Entry 1T63 (X-ray diffraction, 2.07 A resolution); this record covers chains A and B.

# Chain A
Name: Androgen receptor
Source organism: Homo sapiens
Notes: fragment: AR ligand binding domain
Reference sequence: P10275 (ANDR_HUMAN); aligned to UniProt positions 669-917 over residues 669-917 (the alignment contains insertions or deletions, so no single offset holds)
Chain sequence (251 residues; row label = number of the first residue in the row; note: 1 number in that range is skipped by the numbering (no residue carries it; nothing is unmodelled there)):
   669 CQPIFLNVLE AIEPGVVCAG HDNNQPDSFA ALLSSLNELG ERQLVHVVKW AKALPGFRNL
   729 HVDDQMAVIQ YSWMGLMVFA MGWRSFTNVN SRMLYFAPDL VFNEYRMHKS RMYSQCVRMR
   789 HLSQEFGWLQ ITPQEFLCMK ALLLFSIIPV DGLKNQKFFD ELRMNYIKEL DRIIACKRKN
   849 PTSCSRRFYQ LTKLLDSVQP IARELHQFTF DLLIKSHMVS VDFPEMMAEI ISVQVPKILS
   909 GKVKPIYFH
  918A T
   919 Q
Not modelled in the structure: 919
Ligand contacts: 5-alpha-dihydrotestosterone (DHT): Leu701, Leu704, Asn705, Leu707, Gly708, Gln711, Trp741, Met742, Met745, Val746, Met749, Arg752, Phe764, Met780, Met787, Leu873, Phe876, Thr877, Leu880, Phe891
What the authors report for this chain:
  - mutagenesis - K720A: decreased signaling in response to SRC2
  - mutagenesis - E897A, E897K, E897Q, E897R: decreased signaling
  - mutagenesis - E897K: decreased binding to SRC2
  - mutagenesis - E897K, E897Q: decreased binding to AR NTD
  - mutagenesis - E897A, E897Q: unchanged binding to SRC2
  - specificity-determining residues: Met734 (proposed by the authors, not directly observed)

# Chain B
Name: Nuclear receptor coactivator 2
Source organism: Homo sapiens
Reference sequence: Q15596 (NCOA2_HUMAN); residues 918-931 here correspond to UniProt positions 740-753 (UniProt number = residue number - 178)
Chain sequence (14 residues; each row starts with the number of its first residue):
   918 KENALLRYLL DKDD

# Chain A / chain B interface
Residue-residue contacts (27):
  Val716(A) - Leu923(B)  hydrophobic
  Val716(A) - Leu926(B)
  Lys717(A) - Asp931(B)
  Lys720(A) - Leu926(B)  hydrogen bond (side chain-backbone)
  Lys720(A) - Leu927(B)  hydrogen bond (side chain-backbone)
  Lys720(A) - Lys929(B)  hydrogen bond (side chain-backbone)
  Lys720(A) - Asp931(B)  salt bridge
  Arg726(A) - Leu927(B)
  Val730(A) - Arg924(B)
  Asp731(A) - Lys918(B)  salt bridge
  Gln733(A) - Leu927(B)
  Met734(A) - Lys918(B)
  Met734(A) - Asn920(B)
  Met734(A) - Leu923(B)  hydrophobic
  Met734(A) - Arg924(B)
  Met734(A) - Leu927(B)  hydrophobic
  Gln738(A) - Asn920(B)
  Gln738(A) - Leu923(B)
  Glu893(A) - Leu922(B)
  Met894(A) - Asn920(B)
  Met894(A) - Leu922(B)  hydrophobic
  Met894(A) - Leu926(B)  hydrophobic
  Glu897(A) - Glu919(B)
  Glu897(A) - Asn920(B)  hydrogen bond
  Ile898(A) - Asn920(B)
  Val901(A) - Glu919(B)
  Gln902(A) - Glu919(B)
Interface residues without a listed pair, chain A (19 interface residues in all): Glu709, Val713, Phe725, Ile737
Interface residues without a listed pair, chain B (11 interface residues in all): Ala921
The authors on this interface:
  - pairs named by the authors: Val716(A)-Leu923(B) (hydrophobic contact), Val716(A)-Leu926(B) (hydrophobic contact), Lys720(A)-Asp931(B), Gln733(A)-Leu927(B) (hydrophobic contact), Met734(A)-Leu923(B) (hydrophobic contact), Met734(A)-Leu927(B) (hydrophobic contact), Met894(A)-Leu926(B) (hydrophobic contact), Leu927(B)-Lys720(A) (backbone contact)
  - interface residues, chain A: Val716(A), Lys720(A), Asp731(A), Gln733(A), Met734(A), Glu893(A), Glu897(A), Ile898(A)
  - hot spots on chain A (mutagenesis) - K720A: abolished binding to SRC2

# Overview
Chain A and chain B form an interface of 19 and 11 residues respectively, with 4 hydrogen bonds and 2 salt
bridges. Polar pairs include Lys720(A)-Asp931(B), Asp731(A)-Lys918(B) and Lys720(A)-Leu926(B). The authors
report hydrophobic contacts between Val716(A) and Leu923(B), Val716(A) and Leu926(B) and Gln733(A) and
Leu927(B) among others; a contact between Lys720(A) and Asp931(B); a backbone contact between Leu927(B) and
Lys720(A). The paper reports that E897A, E897K and E897Q of chain A, among others, reduce signaling; interface
residues Val716(A), Lys720(A) and Asp731(A) among others; 5 substitutions were tested in all.
Chain A is Androgen receptor and chain B is Nuclear receptor coactivator 2, both from Homo sapiens; the
structure, Crystal Structure of the Androgen Receptor Ligand Binding Domain with DHT and a peptide derived
from ..., was determined by X-ray diffraction together with 1T5Z, 1T65 and 1XJ7 from the same study.
